Entry 7V7K (X-ray diffraction, 2.20 A resolution); this record covers chains B and C of the 3 polymer chains in the assembly.

== Chain B ==
Name: 16A fab heavy chain
Organism: Mus musculus
Notes: antibody fragment or engineered binder
Sequence (229 residues; row label = number of the first residue in the row):
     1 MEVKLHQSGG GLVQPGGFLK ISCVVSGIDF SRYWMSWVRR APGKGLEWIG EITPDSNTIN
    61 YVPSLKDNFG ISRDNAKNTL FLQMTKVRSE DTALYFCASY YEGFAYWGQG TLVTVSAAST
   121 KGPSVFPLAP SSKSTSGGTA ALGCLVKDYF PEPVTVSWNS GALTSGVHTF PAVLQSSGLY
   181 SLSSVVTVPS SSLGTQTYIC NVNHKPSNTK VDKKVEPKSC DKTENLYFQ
Not modelled in the structure: 1, 218-229
Disulfide bonds: Cys23-Cys97, Cys144-Cys200

== Chain C ==
Name: Mucin-1 subunit alpha
Reference sequence: P15941 (MUC1_HUMAN); residues 1-13 here correspond to UniProt positions 145-157 (UniProt number = residue number + 144)
Sequence (13 residues; numbered 1 to 13; the number before each row is that of its first residue):
     1 RPAPGSTAPP AHG
Not modelled in the structure: 1
Glycans and other covalent adducts: 2-acetamido-2-deoxy-beta-D-galactopyranose (NGA) linked to Thr7

== Interface between chain B and chain C ==
Residue-residue contacts (18):
  Arg32(B) with Pro4(C), hydrogen bond (side chain-backbone); Gly5(C); Ser6(C), hydrogen bond (side chain-backbone); Thr7(C); Ala8(C), hydrogen bond (backbone-backbone)
  Tyr33(B) with Ala8(C), hydrophobic
  Trp34(B) with Pro10(C); His12(C)
  Glu51(B) with His12(C), salt bridge
  Tyr100(B) with Ala8(C); Pro9(C); Pro10(C), hydrophobic; Ala11(C)
  Tyr101(B) with Ala8(C), hydrophobic; Pro9(C)
  Glu102(B) with Pro9(C), hydrogen bond (backbone-backbone); Pro10(C); Ala11(C)
Other interface residues (no listed pair), chain B (10 interface residues in all): Asn60, Gly103, Phe104

== Overview ==
Chain B and chain C form an interface of 10 and 9 residues respectively; the contacts include 4 hydrogen bonds
and 1 salt bridge. Polar contacts include Glu51(B)-His12(C), Arg32(B)-Pro4(C) and Arg32(B)-Ser6(C).
Chain B is 16A fab heavy chain (Mus musculus) and chain C is Mucin-1 subunit alpha; the structure, Crystal
structure of Antibody 16A in complex with MUC1 Glycopeptide(GlycoST), was determined by X-ray diffraction.
